Entry 4IHO (X-ray diffraction, 2.80 A resolution); this record covers chains A and B of the 3 polymer chains in the assembly.

# Chain A
Name: H-2 class I histocompatibility antigen, D-B alpha chain
From: Mus musculus
UniProt: P01899 (HA11_MOUSE); residues 1-276 here correspond to UniProt positions 25-300 (UniProt number = residue number + 24)
Sequence (276 residues; each row starts with the number of its first residue):
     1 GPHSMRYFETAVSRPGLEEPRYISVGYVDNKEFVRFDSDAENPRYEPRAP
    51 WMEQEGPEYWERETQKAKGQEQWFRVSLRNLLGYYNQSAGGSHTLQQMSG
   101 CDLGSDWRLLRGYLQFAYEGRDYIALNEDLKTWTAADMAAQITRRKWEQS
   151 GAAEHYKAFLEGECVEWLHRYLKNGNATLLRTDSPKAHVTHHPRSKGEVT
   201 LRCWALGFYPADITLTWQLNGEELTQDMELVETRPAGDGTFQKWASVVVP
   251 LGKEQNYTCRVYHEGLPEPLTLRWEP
Unresolved in the structure: 179, 219-221
Cystine bridges: Cys101-Cys164, Cys203-Cys259
Differences from the reference sequence: engineered mutation Phe159 (Tyr183 in P01899)

# Chain B
Name: Beta-2-microglobulin
From: Mus musculus
UniProt: P01887 (B2MG_MOUSE); residues 1-99 here correspond to UniProt positions 21-119 (UniProt number = residue number + 20)
Sequence (99 residues; each row starts with the number of its first residue):
     1 IQKTPQIQVYSRHPPENGKPNILNCYVTQFHPPHIEIQMLKNGKKIPKVE
    51 MSDMSFSKDWSFYILAHTEFTPTETDTYACRVKHDSMAEPKTVYWDRDM
Unresolved in the structure: 1-2
Cystine bridges: Cys25-Cys80

# Interface between chain A and chain B
Pairs across the interface (47; chain A residue first):
  Phe8(A) with Phe56(B), hydrophobic
  Thr10(A) with Phe56(B)
  Val12(A) with Pro33(B), hydrophobic
  Arg14(A) with His34(B), hydrogen bond
  Arg21(A) with Met54(B)
  Tyr27(A) with Ser55(B)
  Arg35(A) with Asp53(B); Met54(B), hydrogen bond (side chain-backbone); Ser55(B)
  Arg48(A) with Asp53(B), salt bridge
  Thr94(A) with His31(B); Pro33(B)
  Gln96(A) with His31(B); Phe56(B); Trp60(B), hydrogen bond (side chain-backbone); Phe62(B)
  Met98(A) with Lys58(B); Trp60(B), hydrophobic
  Phe116(A) with Trp60(B)
  Ala117(A) with Trp60(B)
  Glu119(A) with His31(B)
  Gly120(A) with Lys3(B); His31(B), hydrogen bond (backbone-side chain)
  Asp122(A) with Trp60(B), hydrogen bond
  His192(A) with Asp98(B), salt bridge
  Arg202(A) with Asp98(B), hydrogen bond (side chain-backbone)
  Trp204(A) with Asp98(B); Met99(B)
  Leu206(A) with Arg12(B)
  Val231(A) with Gln8(B)
  Glu232(A) with Gln8(B)
  Thr233(A) with Tyr26(B)
  Arg234(A) with Gln8(B); Tyr10(B); Tyr26(B); Met99(B), hydrogen bond (side chain-backbone)
  Pro235(A) with Tyr10(B), hydrogen bond (backbone-side chain); Tyr26(B); Leu65(B), hydrophobic
  Ala236(A) with Arg12(B); Asn24(B), hydrogen bond (backbone-side chain)
  Gly237(A) with Arg12(B)
  Asp238(A) with Arg12(B)
  Gln242(A) with Tyr10(B); Ser11(B), hydrogen bond (side chain-backbone); Arg12(B), hydrogen bond (side chain-backbone)
  Trp244(A) with Met99(B), hydrogen bond (side chain-backbone)
Other interface residues (no listed pair), chain A (36 interface residues in all): Glu9, Ile23, Val25, Glu32, Gln97, Gln115
Other interface residues (no listed pair), chain B (22 interface residues in all): Pro32, Ser57

# In short
The interface between chain A and chain B involves 36 residues on one side and 22 on the other; the contacts
include 12 hydrogen bonds and 2 salt bridges. Polar contacts include Arg48(A)-Asp53(B), His192(A)-Asp98(B) and
Arg14(A)-His34(B).
Here chain A is H-2 class I histocompatibility antigen, D-B alpha chain and chain B is Beta-2-microglobulin,
both from Mus musculus. Entry 4IHO (Crystal structure of H-2Db Y159F in complex with chimeric gp100) was
determined by X-ray diffraction.
